Entry 7RIS (X-ray diffraction, 1.72 A resolution); this record covers chain A.

Chain A:
Name: Beta-propeller lactonase
Source organism: Rhodopseudomonas palustris (strain ATCC BAA-98 / CGA009)
Notes: EC 3.1.1.17
Reference sequence: Q6N3R9 (Q6N3R9_RHOPA); numbering as in UniProt (aligned over 1-309)
Amino-acid sequence (309 residues; row label = number of the first residue in the row):
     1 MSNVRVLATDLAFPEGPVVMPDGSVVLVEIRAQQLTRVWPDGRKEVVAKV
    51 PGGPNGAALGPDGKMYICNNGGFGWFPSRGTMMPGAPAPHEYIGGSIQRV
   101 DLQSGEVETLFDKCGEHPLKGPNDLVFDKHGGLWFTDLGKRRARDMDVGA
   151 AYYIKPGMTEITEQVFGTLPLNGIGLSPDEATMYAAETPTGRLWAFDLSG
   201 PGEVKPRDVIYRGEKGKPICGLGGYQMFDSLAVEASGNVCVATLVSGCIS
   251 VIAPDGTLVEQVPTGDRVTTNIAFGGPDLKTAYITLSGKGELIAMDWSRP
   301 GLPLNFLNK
Not modelled in the structure: 1-3, 75-83, 209-212
Bound ions: Ca2+: E15, N123, N172, D229, S230 (together with phosphate ion); Na+: L231, N271, I272

Summary:
The Ca2+ site is built by E15, N123, N172, D229 and S230. L231, N271 and I272 form the Na+ site.
Chain A is Beta-propeller lactonase (Rhodopseudomonas palustris (strain ATCC BAA-98 / CGA009)); the structure,
Crystal structure of RPA3624, a beta-propeller lactonase from Rhodopseudomonas palustris, with active-site
bound phosphate, was determined by X-ray diffraction together with 7RIZ, 8DJF, 8DJZ and 8DK0 from the same
study.
